5VHZ - chains B and D of the 6 polymer chains in the assembly; structure by electron microscopy, 8.40 A resolution (very low resolution: no residue pairs are listed; an interface is given only as per-side residue counts).

== Chain B (and D) ==
Protein: Glutamate receptor 2, Germ cell-specific gene 1-like protein
From: Rattus norvegicus
Notes: chain D of this document is another copy of the same molecule, construct and numbering; everything in this record applies to it too
Reference sequence: chimeric construct of P19491, D3ZK93: residues 10-826 from P19491 (GRIA2_RAT), isoform P19491-2 positions 25-841 (UniProt number = residue number + 15); residues 830-1066 from D3ZK93 positions 2-238 (UniProt number = residue number - 828)
Sequence (1057 residues; each row starts with the number of its first residue):
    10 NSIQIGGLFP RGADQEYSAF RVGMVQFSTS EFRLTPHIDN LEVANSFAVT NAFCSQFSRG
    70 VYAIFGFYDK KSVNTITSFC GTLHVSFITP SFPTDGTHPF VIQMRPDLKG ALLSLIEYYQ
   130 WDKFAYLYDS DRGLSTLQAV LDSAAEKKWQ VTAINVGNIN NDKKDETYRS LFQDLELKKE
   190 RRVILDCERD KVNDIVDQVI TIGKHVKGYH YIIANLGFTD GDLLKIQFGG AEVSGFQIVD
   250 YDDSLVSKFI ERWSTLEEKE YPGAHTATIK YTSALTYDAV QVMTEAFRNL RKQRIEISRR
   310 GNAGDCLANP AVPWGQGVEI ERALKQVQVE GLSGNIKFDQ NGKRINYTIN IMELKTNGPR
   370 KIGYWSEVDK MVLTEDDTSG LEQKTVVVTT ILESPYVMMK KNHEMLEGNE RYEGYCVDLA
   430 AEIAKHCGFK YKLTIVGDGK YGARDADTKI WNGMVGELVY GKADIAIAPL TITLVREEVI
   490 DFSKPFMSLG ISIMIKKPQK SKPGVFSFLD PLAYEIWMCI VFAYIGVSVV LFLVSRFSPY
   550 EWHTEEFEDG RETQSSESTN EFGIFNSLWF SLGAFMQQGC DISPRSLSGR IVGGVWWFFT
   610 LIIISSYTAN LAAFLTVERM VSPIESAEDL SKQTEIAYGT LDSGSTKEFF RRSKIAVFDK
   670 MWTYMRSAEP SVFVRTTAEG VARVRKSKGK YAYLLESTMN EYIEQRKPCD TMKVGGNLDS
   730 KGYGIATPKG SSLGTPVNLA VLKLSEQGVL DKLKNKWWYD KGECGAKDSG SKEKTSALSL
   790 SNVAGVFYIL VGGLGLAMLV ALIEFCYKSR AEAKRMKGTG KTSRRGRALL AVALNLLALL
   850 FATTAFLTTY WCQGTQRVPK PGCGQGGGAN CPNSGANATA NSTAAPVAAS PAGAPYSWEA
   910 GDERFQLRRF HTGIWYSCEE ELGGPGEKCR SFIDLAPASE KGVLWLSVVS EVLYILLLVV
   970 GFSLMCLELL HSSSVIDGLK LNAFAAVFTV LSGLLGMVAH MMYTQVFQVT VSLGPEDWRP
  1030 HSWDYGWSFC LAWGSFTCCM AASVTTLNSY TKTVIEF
Not modelled in the structure: 545-572, 818-1066
Disulfide bonds: C63-C315, C718-C773
Differences from the reference sequence: conflict E241 (Asn256 in P19491), L382 (Val397 in P19491), E384 (Gly405 in P19491), D385 (Asn406 in P19491), Q392 (Asn413 in P19491); linker (827-829)
Ligand contacts: quisqualate (QUS; (S)-2-amino-3-(3,5-dioxo-[1,2,4]oxadiazolidin-2-yl)-propionic acid): Y450, P478, L479, T480, R485, L650, S652, G653, S654, T655, K656, L704, E705, M708, Y732

== Interface between chain B and chain D ==
At this resolution (8 A) residue pairs are not listed: 11 residues of chain B and 11 of chain D lie at the interface.

== In short ==
Chain B and chain D each contribute 11 residues to their interface. Chain B binds quisqualate.
Both chains are Glutamate receptor 2, Germ cell-specific gene 1-like protein (Rattus norvegicus). Entry 5VHZ
(GluA2-2xGSG1L bound to L-Quisqualate) was determined by electron microscopy, deposited together with 5VHW,
5VHX and 5VHY.
